PDB entry 1E5I | X-ray diffraction, 2.10 A resolution | chain A

Chain A:
Name: Deacetoxycephalosporin C synthase
Source organism: Streptomyces clavuligerus
Notes: EC 1.14.20.1
Reference sequence: P18548 (CEFE_STRCL); numbering as in UniProt (aligned over 1-306)
Sequence (306 residues; row label = number of the first residue in the row):
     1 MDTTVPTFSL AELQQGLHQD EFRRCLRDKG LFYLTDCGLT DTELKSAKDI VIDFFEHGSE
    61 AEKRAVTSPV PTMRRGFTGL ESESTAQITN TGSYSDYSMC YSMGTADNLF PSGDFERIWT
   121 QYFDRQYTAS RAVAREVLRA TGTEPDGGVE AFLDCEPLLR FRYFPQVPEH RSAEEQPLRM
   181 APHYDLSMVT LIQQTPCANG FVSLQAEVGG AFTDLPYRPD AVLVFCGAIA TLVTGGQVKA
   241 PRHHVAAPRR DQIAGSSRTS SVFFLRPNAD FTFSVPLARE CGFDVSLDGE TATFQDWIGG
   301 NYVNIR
Disordered / not traced: 81-97, 167-177, 199-200, 249-256
Ion coordination: Fe2+: H183, D185, H243 (together with 2-oxoglutaric acid)
Residues lining bound ligands: 2-oxoglutaric acid (AKG): R162, F164, M180, H183, D185, I192, Q194, L204, H243, V245, R258, S260, V262, F264, I305

In short:
Bound to chain A: 2-oxoglutaric acid. H183, D185 and H243 form the Fe2+ site.
Chain A is Deacetoxycephalosporin C synthase (Streptomyces clavuligerus); the structure, Delta-R306
deacetoxycephalosporin C synthase complexed with iron and 2-oxoglutarate, was determined by X-ray diffraction
together with 1E5H from the same study.
